PDB entry 5GRS | electron microscopy, 5.40 A resolution (low resolution: residue-level contacts below are approximate; hydrogen-bond / salt-bridge calls are withheld) | chains A and I of the 12 polymer chains in the assembly

Chain A:
Protein: Sterol regulatory element-binding protein cleavage-activating protein
From: Schizosaccharomyces pombe (strain 972 / ATCC 24843)
UniProtKB: O43043 (SCAP_SCHPO); residues 567-961 here = UniProt positions 567-961
Amino-acid sequence (396 residues; numbered 566 to 961; the number before each row is that of its first residue):
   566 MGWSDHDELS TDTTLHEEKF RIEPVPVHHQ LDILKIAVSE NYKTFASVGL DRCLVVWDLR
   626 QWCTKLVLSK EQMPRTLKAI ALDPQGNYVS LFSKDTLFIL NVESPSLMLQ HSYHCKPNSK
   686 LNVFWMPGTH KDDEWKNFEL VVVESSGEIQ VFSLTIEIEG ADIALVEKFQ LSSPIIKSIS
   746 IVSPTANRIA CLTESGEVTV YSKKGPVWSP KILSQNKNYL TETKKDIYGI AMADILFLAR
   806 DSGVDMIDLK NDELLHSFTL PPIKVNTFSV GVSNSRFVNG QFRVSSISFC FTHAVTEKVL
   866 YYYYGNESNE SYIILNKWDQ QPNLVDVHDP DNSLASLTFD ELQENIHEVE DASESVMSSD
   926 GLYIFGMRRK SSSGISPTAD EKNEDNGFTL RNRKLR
Unresolved in the structure: 566, 942-961
Construct notes: expression tag (566); engineered mutation S671 (Cys in O43043), S873 (Cys in O43043), S901 (Cys in O43043), S920 (Cys in O43043), S941 (Cys in O43043)
UniProt features mapped onto this chain:
  - mutagenesis: R617 (R617E: In Scp1-M1; strongly reduced interaction with sre1), C618 (C618S: In Scp1-M4; reduced interaction with sre1; when associated with S-680), K635 to K643 (In Scp1-M2; strongly reduced interaction with sre1), K659 (K659E: In Scp1-M3; strongly reduced interaction with sre1; when associated with E-685), C680 (C680S: In Scp1-M4; reduced interaction with sre1; when associated with S-618), K685 (K685E: In Scp1-M3; strongly reduced interaction with sre1; when associated with E-659)

Chain I:
Protein: Sterol regulatory element-binding protein cleavage-activating protein
From: Schizosaccharomyces pombe (strain 972 / ATCC 24843)
UniProtKB: O43043 (SCAP_SCHPO); residues 986-1085 here = UniProt positions 986-1085
Amino-acid sequence (103 residues; numbered 983 to 1085; the number before each row is that of its first residue):
   983 AHMNTHSGGE TQVWEVWMYS QSEKKHRSKS LKMYNSLIIA DPGPSLAVSD RCVAIVLGNY
  1043 VALVGYGSEI FRDFYQIRNS DEMDRILRRK RKNLQRKRSG TIG
Unresolved in the structure: 983-991, 1054-1085
Construct notes: expression tag (983-985); engineered mutation S1010 (Cys in O43043)
UniProt features mapped onto this chain:
  - mutagenesis: D1023 (D1023K: In Scp1-M5; reduced interaction with sre1)

Interface between chain A and chain I:
Pairs across the interface (104; chain A residue first):
  G567(A) - M1015(I)
  G567(A) - I1020(I)
  G567(A) - Y1042(I)
  W568(A) - M1015(I)
  W568(A) - S1018(I)
  S569(A) - M1015(I)
  S569(A) - Y1016(I)
  D570(A) - Y1016(I)
  D570(A) - N1017(I)
  H571(A) - K1014(I)
  D572(A) - K1014(I)
  D572(A) - M1015(I)
  E573(A) - S1012(I)
  E573(A) - L1013(I)
  E573(A) - K1014(I)
  L574(A) - K1011(I)
  L574(A) - S1012(I)
  L574(A) - L1013(I)
  D577(A) - K1011(I)
  L580(A) - Y1048(I)
  H581(A) - E1005(I)
  H581(A) - R1009(I)
  H581(A) - Y1048(I)
  E582(A) - R1009(I)
  E582(A) - K1011(I)
  K584(A) - G1047(I)
  K584(A) - Y1048(I)
  K584(A) - G1049(I)
  F585(A) - V998(I)
  F585(A) - K1011(I)
  F585(A) - V1046(I)
  F585(A) - G1047(I)
  F585(A) - Y1048(I)
  R586(A) - V1046(I)
  R586(A) - G1047(I)
  R586(A) - F1053(I)
  I587(A) - L1013(I)
  I587(A) - L1045(I)
  I587(A) - V1046(I)
  E588(A) - L1045(I)
  E588(A) - F1053(I)
  V590(A) - V1043(I)
  H593(A) - Y1042(I)
  H594(A) - N1041(I)
  L596(A) - N1041(I)
  D597(A) - G1040(I)
  D597(A) - N1041(I)
  I598(A) - V1038(I)
  I598(A) - G1040(I)
  I598(A) - N1041(I)
  I598(A) - Y1042(I)
  V603(A) - L1028(I)
  Y607(A) - V1030(I)
  Y607(A) - S1031(I)
  L624(A) - V1030(I)
  L624(A) - I1052(I)
  R625(A) - E1051(I)
  R625(A) - I1052(I)
  W627(A) - I1052(I)
  Y868(A) - Q1003(I)
  N910(A) - Q1003(I)
  N910(A) - K1006(I)
  H912(A) - Y1001(I)
  S918(A) - W999(I)
  E919(A) - P1024(I)
  V921(A) - S1027(I)
  V921(A) - V1035(I)
  S923(A) - D1032(I)
  S924(A) - S1031(I)
  S924(A) - D1032(I)
  D925(A) - D1032(I)
  L927(A) - Q1003(I)
  Y928(A) - S1002(I)
  Y928(A) - S1004(I)
  I929(A) - W999(I)
  I929(A) - M1000(I)
  I929(A) - Y1001(I)
  I929(A) - Q1003(I)
  G931(A) - E997(I)
  G931(A) - W999(I)
  M932(A) - W996(I)
  M932(A) - E997(I)
  M932(A) - V998(I)
  M932(A) - L1013(I)
  R933(A) - W996(I)
  R933(A) - E997(I)
  R934(A) - E992(I)
  R934(A) - Q994(I)
  R934(A) - V995(I)
  R934(A) - W996(I)
  R934(A) - I1021(I)
  R934(A) - A1022(I)
  K935(A) - V995(I)
  K935(A) - E997(I)
  S936(A) - Q994(I)
  S936(A) - V995(I)
  S937(A) - E992(I)
  S937(A) - T993(I)
  S937(A) - Q994(I)
  S938(A) - E992(I)
  S938(A) - T993(I)
  G939(A) - T993(I)
  I940(A) - Y1016(I)
  I940(A) - N1017(I)
Interface residues without a listed pair, chain A (61 interface residues in all): S575, T579, P591, Q595, Y866, I911, V914, E915, S920, G926, F930
Interface residues without a listed pair, chain I (51 interface residues in all): S1010, A1029, R1033, A1044

Overview:
61 residues of chain A face 51 of chain I across their interface. UniProt lists 14 mutagenesis sites on chain
A; one mutagenesis site on chain I.
Chain A is Sterol regulatory element-binding protein cleavage-activating protein and chain I is Sterol
regulatory element-binding protein cleavage-activating protein, both from Schizosaccharomyces pombe (strain
972 / ATCC 24843); the structure, Complex structure of the fission yeast SREBP-SCAP binding domains, was
determined by electron microscopy together with 5GPD from the same study.
